6UN4 - chain A; structure by X-ray diffraction, 1.50 A resolution.

# Chain A
Protein: Green fluorescent protein
Organism: Aequorea victoria
UniProt: P42212 (GFP_AEQVI); aligned to UniProt positions 2-236 over residues 3-239 (the alignment contains insertions or deletions, so no single offset holds)
Chain sequence (250 residues; numbered -12 to 239; 2 numbers in that range are skipped by the numbering (no residue carries them; nothing is unmodelled there); the number before each row is that of its first residue; numbers below 1 keep their minus sign (Met-12 is residue -12)):
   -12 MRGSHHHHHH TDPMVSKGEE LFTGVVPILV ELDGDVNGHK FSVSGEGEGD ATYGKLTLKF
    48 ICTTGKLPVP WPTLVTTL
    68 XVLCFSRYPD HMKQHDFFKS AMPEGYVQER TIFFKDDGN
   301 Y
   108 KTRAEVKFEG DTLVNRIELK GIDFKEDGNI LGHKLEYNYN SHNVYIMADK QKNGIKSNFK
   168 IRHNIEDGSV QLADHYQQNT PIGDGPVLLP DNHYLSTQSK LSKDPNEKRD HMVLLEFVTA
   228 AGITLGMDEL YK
Disordered / not traced: -12 to -10
Construct notes: initiating methionine (-12); expression tag (-11 to 2); engineered mutation Leu65 (Phe64 in P42212), Ser164 (Val163 in P42212), Lys207 (Ala206 in P42212), Leu232 (His231 in P42212); conflict OHD_68 (Ser65 in P42212), Leu70 (Gln69 in P42212)
Modified residues: OHD ({(4Z)-2-[(1S)-1-aminoethyl]-4-[(3-chloro-4-hydroxyphenyl)methylidene]-5-oxo-4,5-dihydro-1H-imidazol-1-yl}acetic acid) at position 68; Tyr301 (3-chloro-L-tyrosine; 3CT)
Covalently attached groups: covalent link Leu65-OHD_68; covalent link Asn106-Tyr301, Lys108-Tyr301
Reported in the primary citation:
  - conformationally variable residues (side-chain flip): Val23, Val151

# Overview
From the paper: conformational variability at Val23 and Val151.
Chain A is Green fluorescent protein (Aequorea victoria); the structure, Crystal structure of rsEGFP2,
Y67(3-ClY), Y107(3-ClY), was determined by X-ray diffraction together with 6UMY, 6UMZ and 6UN2 from the same
study.
